PDB entry 8Q16 | electron microscopy, 3.60 A resolution | chains B and J of the 10 polymer chains in the assembly

# Chain B
Protein: Histone H2A.2
UniProtKB: A2YMC6 (H2A2_ORYSI); residue numbers follow UniProt; this construct covers 1-135
Sequence (135 residues; numbered 1 to 135; the number before each row is that of its first residue):
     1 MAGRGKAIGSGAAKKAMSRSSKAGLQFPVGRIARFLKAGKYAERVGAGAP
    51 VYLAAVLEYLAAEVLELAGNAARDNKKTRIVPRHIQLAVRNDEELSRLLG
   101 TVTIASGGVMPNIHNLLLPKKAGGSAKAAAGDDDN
Unresolved in the structure: 1-17, 119-135

# Chain J
Molecule: Widom 601
Sequence (147 nucleotides; each row starts with the number of its first residue; numbers below 1 keep their minus sign (DC-73 is residue -73)):
   -73 CTGGAGAATCCCGGTGCCGAGGCCGCTCAATTGGTCGTAGACAGCTCTAG
   -23 CACCGCTTAAACGCACGTACGCGCTGTCCCCCGCGTTTTAACCGCCAAGG
    27 GGATTACTCCCTAGTCTCCAGGCACGTGTCAGATATATACATCCTGT

# Interface between chain B and chain J
Residue-residue contacts (8):
  Ser18(B) - DT-43(J)  phosphate contact
  Arg19(B) - DT-43(J)  salt bridge to the phosphate
  Gly30(B) - DT-43(J)  phosphate contact
  Arg31(B) - DA-44(J)  phosphate contact
  Arg34(B) - DA-44(J)  salt bridge to the phosphate
  Arg44(B) - DA-35(J)  sugar contact
  Arg79(B) - DA-54(J)  hydrogen bond to the phosphate
  Arg79(B) - DG-53(J)  salt bridge to the phosphate
Also at the interface, not in a pair above, chain B (8 interface residues in all): Lys22
Also at the interface, not in a pair above, chain J (7 interface residues in all): DA-45, DT-42

# In short
8 residues of chain B face 7 of chain J across their interface; the contacts include 1 hydrogen bond and 3
salt bridges. Among the polar pairs are Arg79(B)-DA-54(J), Arg19(B)-DT-43(J) and Arg34(B)-DA-44(J).
Here chain B is Histone H2A.2 and chain J is Widom 601. Entry 8Q16 (CryoEM structure of rice nucleosome
containing a H4 variant chimera) was determined by electron microscopy (same publication as 8Q15).
